5NSS - chains G and J of the 14 polymer chains in the assembly; structure by electron microscopy, 5.80 A resolution (low resolution: residue-level contacts below are approximate; hydrogen-bond / salt-bridge calls are withheld).

# Chain G (and J)
Name: Psp operon transcriptional activator
Source organism: Escherichia coli K-12
Notes: chain J of this document is another copy of the same molecule, construct and numbering; everything in this record applies to it too
Reference sequence: P37344 (PSPF_ECOLI); residues 1-275 here = UniProt positions 1-275
Amino-acid sequence (295 residues; numbered -19 to 275; the number before each row is that of its first residue; numbers below 1 keep their minus sign (Met-19 is residue -19)):
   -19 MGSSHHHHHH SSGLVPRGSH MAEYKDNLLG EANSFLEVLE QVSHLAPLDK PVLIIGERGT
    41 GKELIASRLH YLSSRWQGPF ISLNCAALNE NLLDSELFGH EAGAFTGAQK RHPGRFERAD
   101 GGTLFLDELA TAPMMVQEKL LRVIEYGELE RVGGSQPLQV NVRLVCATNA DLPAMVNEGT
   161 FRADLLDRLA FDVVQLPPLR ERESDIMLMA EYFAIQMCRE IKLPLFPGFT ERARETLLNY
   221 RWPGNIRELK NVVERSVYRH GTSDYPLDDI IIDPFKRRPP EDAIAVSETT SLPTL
Disordered / not traced: -19 to 7, 259-275
Differences from the reference sequence: initiating methionine (-19); expression tag (-18 to 0)
Curated features (UniProtKB/Swiss-Prot):
  - binding site (ATP): Gly36 to Glu43, Ala99 to Glu108
What the authors report for this chain:
  - mutagenesis - F85Y: abolished binding to DNA that has a mismatch at -12/-11 (citing earlier work)

# Interface between chain G and chain J
Pairs across the interface (14; chain G residue first):
  Pro59(G) - Gly134(J)
  Phe60(G) - Gly133(J)
  Ser62(G) - Glu130(J)
  Ala66(G) - Met115(J)
  Ala67(G) - Met115(J)
  Ala67(G) - Lys119(J)
  Asn69(G) - Asn71(J)
  Lys90(G) - Ala84(J)
  Arg98(G) - Gly133(J)
  Tyr238(G) - Leu28(J)
  Tyr238(G) - Asp29(J)
  Pro254(G) - Phe171(J)
  Phe255(G) - Phe171(J)
  Arg258(G) - Val173(J)
Other interface residues (no listed pair), chain G (19 interface residues in all): Arg38, Leu63, Ile201, Asn231, Glu234, Arg235, Arg239
Other interface residues (no listed pair), chain J (20 interface residues in all): Pro27, Lys30, Arg122, Arg131, Val132, Asp167, Ala170, Val174, Gln175

# Summary
Chain G and chain J form an interface of 19 and 20 residues respectively. Curated annotation (UniProt) lists
18 ATP-binding residues on chain G. The paper reports that F85Y of chain G abolishes binding to DNA that has a
mismatch at -12/-11.
Both chains are Psp operon transcriptional activator (Escherichia coli K-12). Entry 5NSS (Cryo-EM structure of
RNA polymerase-sigma54 holoenzyme with promoter DNA and transcription activator PspF intermedate complex) was
determined by electron microscopy, deposited together with 5NSR.
